PDB entry 5O4C | X-ray diffraction, 2.80 A resolution | chains C and M of the 4 polymer chains in the assembly

== Chain C ==
Protein: Photosynthetic reaction center cytochrome c subunit
Source organism: Blastochloris viridis
UniProtKB: P07173 (CYCR_BLAVI); residues 1-336 here correspond to UniProt positions 21-356 (UniProt number = residue number + 20)
Sequence (336 residues; numbered 1 to 336; the number before each row is that of its first residue):
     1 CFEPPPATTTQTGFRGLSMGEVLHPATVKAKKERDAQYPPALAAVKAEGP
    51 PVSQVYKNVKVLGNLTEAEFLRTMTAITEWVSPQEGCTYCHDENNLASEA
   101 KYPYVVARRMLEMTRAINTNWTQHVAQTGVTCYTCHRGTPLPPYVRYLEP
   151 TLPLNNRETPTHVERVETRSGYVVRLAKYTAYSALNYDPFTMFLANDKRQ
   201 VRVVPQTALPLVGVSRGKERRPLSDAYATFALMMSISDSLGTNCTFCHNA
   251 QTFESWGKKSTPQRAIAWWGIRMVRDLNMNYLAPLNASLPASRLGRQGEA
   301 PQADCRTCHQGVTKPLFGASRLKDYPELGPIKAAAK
Disordered / not traced: 333-336
Glycans and other covalent adducts: diacyl glycerol (DGA) linked to C1; heme c (HEC) linked to C87, C90, C132, C135, C244, C247, C305, C308
Bound ions: heme c Fe (4 sites), coordinated by M74, H91, M110, H124, H136, M233, H248, H309
Small-molecule neighbours:
  - heme c (HEC), molecule 1: Y56, K57, N58, V59, K60, V61, L62, F70, L71, M74, T75, I77, T78, V81, S82, G86, H91, L96, A97, Y104, A107, R108
  - heme c (HEC), molecule 2: I77, V81, Y89, Y102, P103, V106, A107, M110, L111, M113, T114, I117, V130, T131, H136, P140, L141, P142, V145, L277, L282, L289, R293, P301, Q302, T307, L328
  - heme c (HEC), molecule 3: I117, H124, V125, A126, T128, G129, V130, L194, I236, L240, F246, Q263, I266, A267, G270, I271, M273, V274, L277, D304, H309, T313, K314, P315, G318
  - heme c (HEC), molecule 4: Q200, V201, R202, V203, V204, Q206, T229, F230, M233, M234, I236, S237, L240, T242, N243, F246, H248, F253, E254, W256, Q263, R264, A267, W268, I271, R272
Curated features (UniProtKB/Swiss-Prot):
  - binding site (heme): M74, C87, C90, H91, M110, H124, C132, C135, H136, M233, C244, C247, H248, C305, C308, H309
  - site: C1 (Not N-palmitoylated)
  - lipidation: C1 (S-diacylglycerol cysteine)

== Chain M ==
Protein: Reaction center protein M chain
Source organism: Blastochloris viridis
UniProtKB: P06010 (RCEM_BLAVI); residues 1-323 here correspond to UniProt positions 2-324 (UniProt number = residue number + 1)
Sequence (323 residues; row label = number of the first residue in the row):
     1 ADYQTIYTQIQARGPHITVSGEWGDNDRVGKPFYSYWLGKIGDAQIGPIY
    51 LGASGIAAFAFGSTAILIILFNMAAEVHFDPLQFFRQFFWLGLYPPKAQY
   101 GMGIPPLHDGGWWLMAGLFMTLSLGSWWIRVYSRARALGLGTHIAWNFAA
   151 AIFFVLCIGCIHPTLVGSWSEGVPFGIWPHIDWLTAFSIRYGNFYYCPWH
   201 GFSIGFAYGCGLLFAAHGATILAVARFGGDREIEQITDRGTAVERAALFW
   251 RWTIGFNATIESVHRWGWFFSLMVMVSASVGILLTGTFVDNWYLWCVKHG
   301 AAPDYPAYLPATPDPASLPGAPK
Bound ions: Fe2+: H217, E232, H264 (shared with 2 residues of chain L)
Small-molecule neighbours:
  - bacteriochlorophyll b (BCB), molecule 1: L38, M120, F154, V155, I158, V173, I177, W178, H180, I181, W183, L184
  - bacteriochlorophyll b (BCB), molecule 2: G62, A65, I66, I69, M120, L124, F148, A151, I152, F154, V155, I158, F175, W183, L184, T185, F187, S188, N193, F194, Y195, C197, W199, H200, S203, I204, A207, Y208, V274, M275, A278, G281, I282
  - bacteriochlorophyll b (BCB), molecule 3: L184, Y195, Y208
  - bacteriochlorophyll b (BCB), molecule 4: Y195, H200, G201, I204, G205, Y208, G209, L212, F270
  - bacteriopheophytin b (BPB), molecule 1: I49, A58, F59, S123, L124, W127, V131, I144, N147, F148, A151, S271, V274, M275
  - bacteriopheophytin b (BPB), molecule 2: Y208, G211, L212, A215, A216, W250, T253, I254
  - menaquinone-7 (MQ7): L212, L213, A216, H217, T220, V243, A246, A247, W250, I254, F256, N257, A258, T259, I260, V263, W266, F270
  - 15-cis-1,2-dihydroneurosporene (NS5): I66, I69, L70, M73, F88, I104, W113, L114, G117, L118, M120, T121, V155, L156, I158, G159, C160, W169, V173, P174, F175, G176, I177, H180
Curated features (UniProtKB/Swiss-Prot):
  - binding site ((7R,8Z)-bacteriochlorophyll b): H180, H200
  - binding site (Fe cation): H217, E232, H264
  - binding site (a ubiquinone): W250

== Interface between chain C and chain M ==
Residue-residue contacts - 121 pairs, chain C then chain M:
  Q11(C) - Y308(M)
  T12(C) - Y308(M)
  T12(C) - L309(M)
  G13(C) - Y308(M)
  F14(C) - P306(M)  hydrophobic
  F14(C) - Y308(M)
  L17(C) - Y305(M)
  V163(C) - Q83(M)
  V163(C) - R86(M)
  R169(C) - H78(M)
  S170(C) - V77(M)
  S170(C) - D80(M)
  S170(C) - Q83(M)
  S170(C) - Q87(M)  hydrogen bond (backbone-side chain)
  V173(C) - E76(M)
  V173(C) - Q87(M)
  V173(C) - W90(M)  hydrophobic
  V174(C) - R86(M)
  V174(C) - Q87(M)
  Y182(C) - W90(M)  hydrogen bond (backbone-side chain)
  S183(C) - W90(M)
  A184(C) - W90(M)
  A184(C) - Y94(M)  hydrogen bond (backbone-side chain)
  A184(C) - W178(M)  hydrophobic
  A184(C) - D182(M)
  L185(C) - D182(M)  hydrogen bond (backbone-side chain)
  N186(C) - E76(M)
  N186(C) - Y94(M)
  N186(C) - K97(M)  hydrogen bond
  Y187(C) - K97(M)
  R202(C) - D314(M)  salt bridge
  R202(C) - A316(M)
  V203(C) - R190(M)
  V204(C) - I189(M)
  V204(C) - N291(M)
  P205(C) - R190(M)
  P205(C) - D290(M)
  P205(C) - N291(M)  hydrogen bond (backbone-side chain)
  P205(C) - L294(M)
  Q206(C) - L294(M)
  T207(C) - D290(M)
  T207(C) - N291(M)
  T207(C) - L294(M)
  A208(C) - V289(M)
  A208(C) - D290(M)  hydrogen bond (backbone-backbone)
  A208(C) - N291(M)  hydrogen bond (backbone-backbone)
  A208(C) - L294(M)
  A208(C) - W295(M)
  L209(C) - F288(M)
  L209(C) - D290(M)
  P210(C) - G286(M)
  P210(C) - T287(M)
  P210(C) - F288(M)
  P210(C) - V289(M)
  P210(C) - D290(M)
  S215(C) - V166(M)
  R216(C) - L165(M)
  R216(C) - V166(M)
  R216(C) - G286(M)  hydrogen bond (side chain-backbone)
  R216(C) - T287(M)  hydrogen bond (side chain-backbone)
  G217(C) - Q99(M)
  G217(C) - V166(M)  hydrogen bond (backbone-backbone)
  G217(C) - G167(M)
  K218(C) - Q99(M)
  K218(C) - Y100(M)
  K218(C) - G101(M)
  R220(C) - Q99(M)  hydrogen bond (backbone-side chain)
  R220(C) - V166(M)
  R220(C) - E171(M)  salt bridge
  R220(C) - R190(M)
  R220(C) - Y191(M)  hydrogen bond
  R221(C) - Q99(M)
  P222(C) - K97(M)
  P222(C) - Q99(M)
  P222(C) - S170(M)
  L223(C) - S170(M)  hydrogen bond (backbone-side chain)
  L223(C) - E171(M)
  L223(C) - W183(M)
  L223(C) - A186(M)
  L223(C) - R190(M)
  S224(C) - K97(M)  hydrogen bond (side chain-backbone)
  A226(C) - A186(M)
  Y227(C) - P174(M)
  Y227(C) - W183(M)
  Y227(C) - A186(M)  hydrophobic
  F230(C) - T185(M)
  A250(C) - N193(M)
  Q251(C) - N193(M)  hydrogen bond (backbone-side chain)
  Q251(C) - Y196(M)  hydrogen bond
  Q251(C) - Y293(M)
  Q251(C) - P303(M)  hydrogen bond (side chain-backbone)
  Q251(C) - Y305(M)
  T252(C) - Y293(M)
  E254(C) - N291(M)  hydrogen bond
  E254(C) - Y293(M)
  W256(C) - T312(M)
  W256(C) - D314(M)
  W256(C) - P315(M)
  G257(C) - A311(M)
  G257(C) - T312(M)  hydrogen bond (backbone-backbone)
  K258(C) - D304(M)  salt bridge
  K258(C) - Y305(M)  hydrogen bond (side chain-backbone)
  K258(C) - A307(M)
  K258(C) - A311(M)
  K259(C) - Y293(M)
  K259(C) - D304(M)  salt bridge
  S260(C) - P310(M)
  S260(C) - T312(M)  hydrogen bond (backbone-side chain)
  T261(C) - L309(M)
  T261(C) - T312(M)  hydrogen bond (backbone-side chain)
  P262(C) - L309(M)
  P262(C) - P310(M)
  P262(C) - T312(M)
  Q263(C) - L309(M)
  A265(C) - T312(M)
  W268(C) - P315(M)  hydrophobic
  W268(C) - A316(M)  hydrophobic
  W268(C) - P322(M)
  W269(C) - P315(M)
  W269(C) - P322(M)
  R272(C) - K323(M)  hydrogen bond (side chain-backbone)
Also at the interface, not in a pair above, chain C (59 interface residues in all): G171, A177, L211, N249, F253, S255
Also at the interface, not in a pair above, chain M (62 interface residues in all): L91, A98, G172, P179, F187, G192, K298, P313, A321

== Overview ==
59 residues of chain C face 62 of chain M across their interface; the contacts include 24 hydrogen bonds and 4
salt bridges. Polar contacts include R202(C)-D314(M), R220(C)-E171(M) and K258(C)-D304(M). Chain M binds 4
copies of bacteriochlorophyll b, bacteriopheophytin b, menaquinone-7 and 15-cis-1,2-dihydroneurosporene.
Chain C is Photosynthetic reaction center cytochrome c subunit and chain M is Reaction center protein M chain,
both from Blastochloris viridis; the structure, From macrocrystals to microcrystals: a strategy for membrane
protein serial crystallography, was determined by X-ray diffraction, deposited together with 5NJ4 and 5O64.
